PDB entry 7B56 | X-ray diffraction, 1.45 A resolution | chains B and A

== Chain B ==
Name: Calcium/calmodulin-dependent protein kinase type II subunit alpha
Source organism: Mus musculus
Notes: EC 2.7.11.17
UniProtKB: P11798 (KCC2A_MOUSE); residue numbers follow UniProt; this construct covers 1-315
Chain sequence (317 residues; row label = number of the first residue in the row; numbers below 1 keep their minus sign (Ser-1 is residue -1)):
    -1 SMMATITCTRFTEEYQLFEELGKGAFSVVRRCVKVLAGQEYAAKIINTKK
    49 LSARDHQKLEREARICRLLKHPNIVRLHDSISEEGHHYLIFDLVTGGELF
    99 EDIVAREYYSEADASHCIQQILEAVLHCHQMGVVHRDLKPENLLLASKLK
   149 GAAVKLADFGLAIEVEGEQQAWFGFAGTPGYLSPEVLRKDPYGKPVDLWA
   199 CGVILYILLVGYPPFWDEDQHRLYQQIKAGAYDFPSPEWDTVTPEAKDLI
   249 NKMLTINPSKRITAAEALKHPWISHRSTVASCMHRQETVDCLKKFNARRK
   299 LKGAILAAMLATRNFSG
Disordered / not traced: -1 to 4, 308-315
Differences from the reference sequence: expression tag (-1 to 0); engineered mutation Ala305 (Thr in P11798), Ala306 (Thr in P11798)
Metal / ion sites: Mg2+: Asp156 (together with AMP-PNP)
Small-molecule neighbours: AMP-PNP (ANP; phosphoaminophosphonic acid-adenylate ester): Leu19, Gly20, Lys21, Gly22, Ala23, Ser25, Val27, Ala40, Lys42, Val73, Phe89, Asp90, Leu91, Val92, Glu139, Asn140, Leu142, Asp156
Swiss-Prot annotation at these positions:
  - region: Leu290 to Lys300 (Calmodulin-binding), Thr310 to Gly315 (Interaction with BAALC)
  - active site: Asp135 (Proton acceptor)
  - binding site (ATP): Leu19 to Val27, Lys42
  - modified residue: Tyr13 (Phosphotyrosine), Ser257 (Phosphoserine), Thr286 (Phosphothreonine)

== Chain A ==
Name: Alpha-actinin-2
Source organism: Homo sapiens
UniProtKB: P35609 (ACTN2_HUMAN); residues 825-894 here = UniProt positions 825-894
Chain sequence (73 residues; numbered 822 to 894; the number before each row is that of its first residue):
   822 SNATDTAEQVIASFRILASDKPYILAEELRRELPPDQAQYCIKRMPAYSG
   872 PGSVPGALDYAAFSSALYGESDL
Disordered / not traced: 890-894
Differences from the reference sequence: expression tag (822-824)

== Interface between chain B and chain A ==
Pairs across the interface (41; chain B residue first):
  Glu18(B) - Thr825(A)  hydrogen bond
  Leu19(B) - Asn823(A)
  Gly20(B) - Asn823(A)
  Lys21(B) - Ser822(A)
  Lys21(B) - Asn823(A)  hydrogen bond (backbone-side chain)
  Lys21(B) - Ala824(A)  hydrogen bond (backbone-backbone)
  Lys21(B) - Thr825(A)
  Glu139(B) - Ser822(A)
  Asn140(B) - Ser822(A)  hydrogen bond (side chain-backbone)
  Asp156(B) - Ser822(A)  hydrogen bond (side chain-backbone)
  Glu216(B) - Pro856(A)
  Lys291(B) - Ile837(A)
  Lys292(B) - Ile837(A)
  Lys292(B) - Leu838(A)
  Lys292(B) - Ser840(A)
  Ala295(B) - Ser834(A)
  Ala295(B) - Ile837(A)  hydrophobic
  Ala295(B) - Leu838(A)  hydrophobic
  Arg296(B) - Glu853(A)  salt bridge
  Lys298(B) - Thr825(A)  hydrogen bond (side chain-backbone)
  Lys298(B) - Asp826(A)  salt bridge
  Lys298(B) - Gln830(A)
  Lys298(B) - Ser834(A)
  Leu299(B) - Val831(A)
  Leu299(B) - Ser834(A)
  Leu299(B) - Phe835(A)  hydrophobic
  Leu299(B) - Leu838(A)  hydrophobic
  Lys300(B) - Gln858(A)  hydrogen bond (backbone-side chain)
  Gly301(B) - Asp826(A)
  Ala302(B) - Asp826(A)  hydrogen bond (backbone-side chain)
  Ala302(B) - Val831(A)  hydrophobic
  Ala302(B) - Tyr889(A)  hydrogen bond (backbone-side chain)
  Ile303(B) - Leu854(A)  hydrophobic
  Ile303(B) - Gln858(A)
  Ile303(B) - Cys862(A)  hydrophobic
  Leu304(B) - Gln858(A)
  Ala305(B) - Tyr889(A)
  Ala306(B) - Tyr861(A)
  Ala306(B) - Leu888(A)  hydrophobic
  Ala306(B) - Tyr889(A)
  Met307(B) - Tyr861(A)  hydrophobic
Interface residues without a listed pair, chain B (25 interface residues in all): Gly22, Glu96, Lys137
Interface residues without a listed pair, chain A (22 interface residues in all): Pro855, Asp857

== In short ==
Chain B and chain A form an interface of 25 and 22 residues respectively, with 9 hydrogen bonds and 2 salt
bridges. Polar contacts include Arg296(B)-Glu853(A), Lys298(B)-Asp826(A) and Glu18(B)-Thr825(A). Ligands of
chain B: AMP-PNP.
Here chain B is Calcium/calmodulin-dependent protein kinase type II subunit alpha (Mus musculus) and chain A
is Alpha-actinin-2 (Homo sapiens). Entry 7B56 (Crystal structure of CaMKII-actinin complex bound to AMPPNP)
was determined by X-ray diffraction.
